Entry 3S2D (X-ray diffraction, 3.20 A resolution); this record covers chains B and J of the 12 polymer chains in the assembly.

# Chain B
Protein: DNA-directed RNA polymerase II subunit RPB2
From: Saccharomyces cerevisiae S288c
Notes: EC 2.7.7.6
Reference sequence: P08518 (RPB2_YEAST); residue numbers follow UniProt; this construct covers 1-1224
Sequence (1224 residues; numbered 1 to 1224; the number before each row is that of its first residue):
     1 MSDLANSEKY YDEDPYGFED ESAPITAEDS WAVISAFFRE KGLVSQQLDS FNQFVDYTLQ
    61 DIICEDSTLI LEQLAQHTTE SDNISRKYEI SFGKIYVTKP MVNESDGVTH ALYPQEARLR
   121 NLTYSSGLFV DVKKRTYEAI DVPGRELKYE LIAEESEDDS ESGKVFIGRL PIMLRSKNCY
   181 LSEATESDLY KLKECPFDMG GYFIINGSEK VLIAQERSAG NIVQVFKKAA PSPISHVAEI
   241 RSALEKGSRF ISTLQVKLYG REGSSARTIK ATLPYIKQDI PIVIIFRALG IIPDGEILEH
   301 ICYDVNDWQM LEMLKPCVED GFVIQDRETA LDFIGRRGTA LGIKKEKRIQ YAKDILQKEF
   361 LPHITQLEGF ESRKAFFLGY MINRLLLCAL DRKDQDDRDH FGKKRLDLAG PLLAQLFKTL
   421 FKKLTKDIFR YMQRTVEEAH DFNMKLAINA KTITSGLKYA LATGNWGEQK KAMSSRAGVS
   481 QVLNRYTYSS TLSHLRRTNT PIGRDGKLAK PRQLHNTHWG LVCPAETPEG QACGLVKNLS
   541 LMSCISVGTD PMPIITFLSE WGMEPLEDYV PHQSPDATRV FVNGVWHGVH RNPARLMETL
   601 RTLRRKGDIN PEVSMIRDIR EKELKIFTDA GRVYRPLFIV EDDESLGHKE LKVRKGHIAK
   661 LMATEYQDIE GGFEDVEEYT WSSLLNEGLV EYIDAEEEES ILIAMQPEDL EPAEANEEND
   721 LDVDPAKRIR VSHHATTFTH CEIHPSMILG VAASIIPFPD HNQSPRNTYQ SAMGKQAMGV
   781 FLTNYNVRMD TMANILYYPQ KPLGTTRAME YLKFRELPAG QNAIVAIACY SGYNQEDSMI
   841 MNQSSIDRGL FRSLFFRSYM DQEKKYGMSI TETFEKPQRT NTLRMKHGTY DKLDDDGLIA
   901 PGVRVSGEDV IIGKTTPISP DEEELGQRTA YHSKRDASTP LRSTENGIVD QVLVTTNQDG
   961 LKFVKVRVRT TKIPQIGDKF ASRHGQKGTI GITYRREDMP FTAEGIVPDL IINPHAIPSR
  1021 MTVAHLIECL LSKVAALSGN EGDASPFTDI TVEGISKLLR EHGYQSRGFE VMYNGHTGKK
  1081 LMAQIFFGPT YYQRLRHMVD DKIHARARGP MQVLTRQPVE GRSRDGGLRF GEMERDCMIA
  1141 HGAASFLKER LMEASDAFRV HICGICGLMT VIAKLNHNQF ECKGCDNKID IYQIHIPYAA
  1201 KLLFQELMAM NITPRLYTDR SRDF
Disordered / not traced: 1-19, 71-88, 142-163, 336-344, 438-445, 503-508, 669-677, 716-721, 920-932
Ion coordination: Zn2+: Cys1163, Cys1166, Cys1182, Cys1185

# Chain J
Protein: DNA-directed RNA polymerases I, II, and III subunit RPABC5
From: Saccharomyces cerevisiae S288c
Reference sequence: P22139 (RPAB5_YEAST); residues 1-70 here = UniProt positions 1-70
Sequence (70 residues; row label = number of the first residue in the row):
     1 MIVPVRCFSC GKVVGDKWES YLNLLQEDEL DEGTALSRLG LKRYCCRRMI LTHVDLIEKF
    61 LRYNPLEKRD
Disordered / not traced: 66-70
Ion coordination: Zn2+: Cys7, Cys10, Cys45, Cys46
Swiss-Prot annotation at these positions:
  - binding site (Zn(2+)): Cys7, Cys10, Cys45, Cys46
  - cross-link: Lys59 (Glycyl lysine isopeptide (Lys-Gly) (interchain with G-Cter in ubiquitin))

# Chain B / chain J interface
Contacting residue pairs (68; chain B residue first):
  Glu186(B) with Arg62(J), salt bridge
  Tyr190(B) with Lys59(J); Arg62(J), hydrogen bond; Tyr63(J)
  Lys193(B) with Pro65(J)
  Cys195(B) with Tyr63(J)
  Pro196(B) with Tyr63(J)
  Val780(B) with Met1(J), hydrophobic; Leu56(J), hydrophobic
  Thr783(B) with Lys59(J); Phe60(J); Tyr63(J)
  Asn784(B) with Tyr63(J), hydrogen bond (backbone-side chain)
  Tyr785(B) with Met1(J); Phe60(J), hydrophobic
  Ile795(B) with Met1(J), hydrophobic
  Leu796(B) with Met1(J)
  Tyr797(B) with Met1(J)
  Tyr798(B) with Met1(J); Ile2(J); Pro4(J), hydrophobic
  Gln800(B) with Arg48(J); Met49(J); Thr52(J)
  Lys801(B) with Leu51(J); Thr52(J), hydrogen bond (backbone-backbone); Val54(J)
  Leu803(B) with Arg48(J); Leu51(J), hydrophobic; Thr52(J)
  Arg815(B) with Val54(J)
  Glu816(B) with Val54(J); Leu56(J)
  Pro818(B) with Val54(J), hydrophobic
  Gln821(B) with Phe8(J)
  Asn822(B) with Arg48(J), hydrogen bond (backbone-side chain); Thr52(J)
  Ile824(B) with Ser9(J); Tyr44(J), hydrophobic; Cys45(J), hydrophobic; Arg48(J)
  Ser845(B) with Phe8(J), hydrogen bond (side chain-backbone); Ser9(J)
  Arg848(B) with Cys7(J); Phe8(J), hydrogen bond (side chain-backbone); Ser9(J), hydrogen bond (side chain-backbone); Gly11(J)
  Gly849(B) with Phe8(J)
  Leu850(B) with Phe8(J)
  Arg996(B) with Ser9(J); Cys10(J)
  Ile1006(B) with Arg43(J); Cys45(J), hydrophobic
  Val1007(B) with Ser9(J)
  Asp1009(B) with Ser9(J), hydrogen bond; Arg48(J), salt bridge
  Ala1035(B) with Leu51(J)
  Ala1036(B) with Tyr44(J), hydrophobic; Arg47(J), hydrogen bond (backbone-side chain)
  Leu1037(B) with Tyr44(J), hydrophobic; Arg47(J), hydrogen bond (backbone-side chain)
  Ser1038(B) with Gly33(J)
  Gly1039(B) with Glu32(J); Gly33(J); Leu51(J)
  Tyr1064(B) with Tyr44(J)
  Glu1070(B) with Tyr44(J), hydrogen bond
  Phe1087(B) with Tyr44(J)
Also at the interface, not in a pair above, chain B (50 interface residues in all): Glu194, Phe197, Asn786, Val787, Pro799, Leu817, Ala823, Asn842, Ser844, Glu1004, Lys1033, Asn1040
Also at the interface, not in a pair above, chain J (27 interface residues in all): Val5, Asp31

# In short
50 residues of chain B face 27 of chain J across their interface, with 11 hydrogen bonds and 2 salt bridges.
Among the polar pairs are Glu186(B)-Arg62(J), Asp1009(B)-Arg48(J) and Tyr190(B)-Arg62(J). From UniProt: 4
Zn2+-binding residues on chain J.
Chain B is DNA-directed RNA polymerase II subunit RPB2 and chain J is DNA-directed RNA polymerases I, II, and
III subunit RPABC5, both from Saccharomyces cerevisiae S288c; the structure, RNA Polymerase II Initiation
Complex with a 5-nt RNA containing a 5Br-U, was determined by X-ray diffraction together with 3RZD, 3RZO,
3S14, 3S15, 3S16, 3S17 and 5 further entries from the same study.
